7EMF - chains 1 and 3 of the 27 polymer chains in the assembly; structure by electron microscopy, 3.50 A resolution.

[Chain 1]
Molecule: Mediator of RNA polymerase II transcription subunit 28
Source organism: Homo sapiens
Reference sequence: Q9H204 (MED28_HUMAN); residue numbers follow UniProt; this construct covers 1-178
Amino-acid sequence (178 residues; numbered 1 to 178; the number before each row is that of its first residue):
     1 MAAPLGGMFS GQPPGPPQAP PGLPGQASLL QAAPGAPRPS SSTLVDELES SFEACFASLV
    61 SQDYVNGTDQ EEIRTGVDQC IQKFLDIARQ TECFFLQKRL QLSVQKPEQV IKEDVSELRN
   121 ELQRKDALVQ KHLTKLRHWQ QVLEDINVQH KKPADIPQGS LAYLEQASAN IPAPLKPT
Not modelled in the structure: 1-41, 63-68, 147-178

[Chain 3]
Molecule: Mediator of RNA polymerase II transcription subunit 30
Source organism: Homo sapiens
Reference sequence: Q96HR3 (MED30_HUMAN); numbering as in UniProt (aligned over 1-178)
Amino-acid sequence (178 residues; numbered 1 to 178; the number before each row is that of its first residue):
     1 MSTPPLAASG MAPGPFAGPQ AQQAAREVNT ASLCRIGQET VQDIVYRTME IFQLLRNMQL
    61 PNGVTYHTGT YQDRLTKLQD NLRQLSVLFR KLRLVYDKCN ENCGGMDPIP VEQLIPYVEE
   121 DGSKNDDRAG PPRFASEERR EIAEVNKKLK QKNQQLKQIM DQLRNLIWDI NAMLAMRN
Not modelled in the structure: 1-28, 61-68, 103-106, 120-135
UniProt features mapped onto this chain:
  - modified residue: Ser2 (N-acetylserine)

[Interface between chain 1 and chain 3]
Pairs across the interface (59; chain 1 residue first):
  Val45(1) - Leu92(3)  hydrophobic
  Val45(1) - Arg93(3)
  Val45(1) - Tyr96(3)  hydrophobic
  Asp46(1) - Arg93(3)  salt bridge
  Glu49(1) - Phe89(3)
  Glu49(1) - Arg93(3)  salt bridge
  Phe52(1) - Thr48(3)
  Phe52(1) - Leu85(3)  hydrophobic
  Phe52(1) - Phe89(3)  hydrophobic
  Phe56(1) - Phe52(3)  hydrophobic
  Phe84(1) - Thr48(3)
  Leu85(1) - Val45(3)  hydrophobic
  Ala88(1) - Val41(3)
  Thr91(1) - Val41(3)
  Glu92(1) - Gln38(3)
  Glu92(1) - Gln42(3)
  Phe94(1) - Tyr96(3)  hydrophobic
  Phe94(1) - Cys99(3)  hydrophobic
  Phe95(1) - Cys34(3)
  Phe95(1) - Gly37(3)
  Phe95(1) - Gln38(3)
  Phe95(1) - Cys99(3)  hydrophobic
  Leu96(1) - Gln38(3)
  Lys98(1) - Cys34(3)
  Lys98(1) - Cys99(3)
  Lys98(1) - Asn102(3)  hydrogen bond (side chain-backbone)
  Lys98(1) - Asp107(3)  salt bridge
  Arg99(1) - Ala31(3)  hydrogen bond (side chain-backbone)
  Arg99(1) - Cys34(3)
  Arg99(1) - Arg35(3)
  Gln101(1) - Asp107(3)
  Gln101(1) - Ile109(3)  hydrogen bond (side chain-backbone)
  Leu102(1) - Thr30(3)
  Leu102(1) - Ala31(3)
  Val104(1) - Leu114(3)  hydrophobic
  Gln105(1) - Pro108(3)
  Gln105(1) - Ile109(3)
  Glu108(1) - Glu138(3)
  Gln109(1) - Asn29(3)
  Gln109(1) - Thr30(3)  hydrogen bond
  Ile111(1) - Glu138(3)
  Ile111(1) - Ile142(3)  hydrophobic
  Lys112(1) - Glu138(3)
  Glu113(1) - Asn29(3)
  Glu113(1) - Ala31(3)
  Glu113(1) - Ser32(3)  hydrogen bond (side chain-backbone)
  Val115(1) - Glu141(3)
  Val115(1) - Ile142(3)  hydrophobic
  Leu118(1) - Val145(3)  hydrophobic
  Leu118(1) - Asn146(3)
  Leu118(1) - Leu149(3)  hydrophobic
  Arg119(1) - Glu141(3)  salt bridge
  Leu122(1) - Val145(3)  hydrophobic
  Leu122(1) - Lys148(3)
  Leu122(1) - Leu149(3)  hydrophobic
  Leu122(1) - Lys152(3)
  Lys125(1) - Asn153(3)  hydrogen bond
  Asp126(1) - Lys152(3)
  His132(1) - Leu163(3)
Interface residues without a listed pair, chain 1 (38 interface residues in all): Thr43, Leu44, Leu48, Gln97, Leu100, Asp114, Val129
Interface residues without a listed pair, chain 3 (41 interface residues in all): Ile44, Ile51, Val95, Pro110, Val111, Leu156, Ile159

[Summary]
The interface between chain 1 and chain 3 involves 38 residues on one side and 41 on the other, with 6
hydrogen bonds and 4 salt bridges. Among the polar pairs are Asp46(1)-Arg93(3), Glu49(1)-Arg93(3) and
Lys98(1)-Asp107(3).
Here chain 1 is Mediator of RNA polymerase II transcription subunit 28 and chain 3 is Mediator of RNA
polymerase II transcription subunit 30, both from Homo sapiens. Entry 7EMF (Human Mediator (deletion of
MED1-IDR) in a Tail-extended conformation) was determined by electron microscopy together with 7ENJ from the
same study.
